7S8S - chains A and C of the 3 polymer chains in the assembly; structure by X-ray diffraction, 1.87 A resolution.

== Chain A ==
Molecule: HLA class I histocompatibility antigen, A alpha chain
Organism: Homo sapiens
Reference sequence: U5YJK1 (U5YJK1_HUMAN); residues 1-278 here correspond to UniProt positions 25-302 (UniProt number = residue number + 24)
Amino-acid sequence (278 residues; row label = number of the first residue in the row):
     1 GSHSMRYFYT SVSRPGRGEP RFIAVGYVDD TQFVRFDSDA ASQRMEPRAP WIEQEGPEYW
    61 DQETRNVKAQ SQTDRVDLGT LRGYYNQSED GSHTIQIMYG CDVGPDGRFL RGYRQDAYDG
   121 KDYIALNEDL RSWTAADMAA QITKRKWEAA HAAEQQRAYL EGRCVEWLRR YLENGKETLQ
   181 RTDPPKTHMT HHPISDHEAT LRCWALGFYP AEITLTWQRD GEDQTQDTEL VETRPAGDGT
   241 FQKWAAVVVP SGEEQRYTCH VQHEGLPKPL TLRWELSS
Not modelled in the structure: 275-278
Cystine bridges: Cys-101/Cys-164, Cys-203/Cys-259
What the authors report for this chain:
  - binding site for Non-structural protein 1 peptide RVLVNGTFLK (chain C): Tyr-7, Tyr-9, Met-45, Tyr-159

== Chain C ==
Molecule: Non-structural protein 1 peptide RVLVNGTFLK
Reference sequence: P12601 (NS1_INBSJ); residues 1-10 here correspond to UniProt positions 186-195 (UniProt number = residue number + 185)
Amino-acid sequence (10 residues; row label = number of the first residue in the row):
     1 RVLVNGTFLK

== Interface between chain A and chain C ==
Pairs across the interface (44):
  Met-5(A) with Arg-1(C)
  Tyr-7(A) with Arg-1(C), hydrogen bond (side chain-backbone); Val-2(C), hydrophobic
  Tyr-9(A) with Val-2(C)
  Met-45(A) with Val-2(C), hydrophobic
  Tyr-59(A) with Arg-1(C)
  Gln-62(A) with Arg-1(C), hydrogen bond
  Glu-63(A) with Arg-1(C), salt bridge; Val-2(C), hydrogen bond (side chain-backbone)
  Asn-66(A) with Val-2(C); Leu-3(C); Val-4(C)
  Gln-70(A) with Gly-6(C); Thr-7(C), hydrogen bond (side chain-backbone)
  Thr-73(A) with Thr-7(C)
  Val-76(A) with Leu-9(C), hydrophobic
  Asp-77(A) with Leu-9(C); Lys-10(C), salt bridge
  Thr-80(A) with Lys-10(C)
  Leu-81(A) with Lys-10(C)
  Tyr-84(A) with Lys-10(C), hydrogen bond (side chain-backbone)
  Ile-97(A) with Thr-7(C)
  Tyr-99(A) with Val-2(C); Leu-3(C), hydrogen bond (side chain-backbone)
  Arg-114(A) with Thr-7(C)
  Asp-116(A) with Lys-10(C), salt bridge
  Tyr-123(A) with Lys-10(C)
  Thr-143(A) with Lys-10(C), hydrogen bond (side chain-backbone)
  Lys-146(A) with Lys-10(C), hydrogen bond (side chain-backbone)
  Trp-147(A) with Phe-8(C), hydrogen bond (side chain-backbone); Leu-9(C), hydrogen bond (side chain-backbone); Lys-10(C)
  Ala-150(A) with Phe-8(C)
  Ala-152(A) with Phe-8(C), hydrophobic
  Gln-155(A) with Phe-8(C)
  Gln-156(A) with Leu-3(C)
  Tyr-159(A) with Arg-1(C), hydrogen bond (side chain-backbone); Val-2(C); Leu-3(C), hydrophobic
  Arg-163(A) with Arg-1(C); Val-2(C), hydrogen bond (side chain-backbone); Val-4(C)
  Trp-167(A) with Arg-1(C)
  Tyr-171(A) with Arg-1(C), hydrogen bond (side chain-backbone)
Interface residues without a listed pair, chain A (34 interface residues in all): Val-67, Ala-69, Ile-95
Interface residues without a listed pair, chain C (10 interface residues in all): Asn-5

== In short ==
34 residues of chain A and 10 residues of chain C are in contact, with 13 hydrogen bonds and 3 salt bridges.
Polar pairs include Glu-63(A)/Arg-1(C), Asp-77(A)/Lys-10(C) and Asp-116(A)/Lys-10(C). The paper reports a
binding site for Non-structural protein 1 peptide RVLVNGTFLK (chain C) at Tyr-7(A), Tyr-9(A) and Met-45(A)
among others.
Chain A is HLA class I histocompatibility antigen, A alpha chain (Homo sapiens) and chain C is Non-structural
protein 1 peptide RVLVNGTFLK; the structure, Crystal Structure of HLA A*1101 in complex with RVLVNGTFLK, an
10-mer epitope from Influenza B, was determined by X-ray diffraction together with 7S8Q and 7S8R from the same
study.
